8XVV - chains H and L; structure by electron microscopy, 3.20 A resolution.

== Chain H ==
Name: Isoform 2 of E1A-binding protein p400
Organism: Homo sapiens
Notes: EC 3.6.4.-
Reference sequence: Q96L91 (EP400_HUMAN), isoform Q96L91-2; residue numbers follow UniProt; this construct covers 1-3123
Chain sequence (3123 residues; row label = number of the first residue in the row):
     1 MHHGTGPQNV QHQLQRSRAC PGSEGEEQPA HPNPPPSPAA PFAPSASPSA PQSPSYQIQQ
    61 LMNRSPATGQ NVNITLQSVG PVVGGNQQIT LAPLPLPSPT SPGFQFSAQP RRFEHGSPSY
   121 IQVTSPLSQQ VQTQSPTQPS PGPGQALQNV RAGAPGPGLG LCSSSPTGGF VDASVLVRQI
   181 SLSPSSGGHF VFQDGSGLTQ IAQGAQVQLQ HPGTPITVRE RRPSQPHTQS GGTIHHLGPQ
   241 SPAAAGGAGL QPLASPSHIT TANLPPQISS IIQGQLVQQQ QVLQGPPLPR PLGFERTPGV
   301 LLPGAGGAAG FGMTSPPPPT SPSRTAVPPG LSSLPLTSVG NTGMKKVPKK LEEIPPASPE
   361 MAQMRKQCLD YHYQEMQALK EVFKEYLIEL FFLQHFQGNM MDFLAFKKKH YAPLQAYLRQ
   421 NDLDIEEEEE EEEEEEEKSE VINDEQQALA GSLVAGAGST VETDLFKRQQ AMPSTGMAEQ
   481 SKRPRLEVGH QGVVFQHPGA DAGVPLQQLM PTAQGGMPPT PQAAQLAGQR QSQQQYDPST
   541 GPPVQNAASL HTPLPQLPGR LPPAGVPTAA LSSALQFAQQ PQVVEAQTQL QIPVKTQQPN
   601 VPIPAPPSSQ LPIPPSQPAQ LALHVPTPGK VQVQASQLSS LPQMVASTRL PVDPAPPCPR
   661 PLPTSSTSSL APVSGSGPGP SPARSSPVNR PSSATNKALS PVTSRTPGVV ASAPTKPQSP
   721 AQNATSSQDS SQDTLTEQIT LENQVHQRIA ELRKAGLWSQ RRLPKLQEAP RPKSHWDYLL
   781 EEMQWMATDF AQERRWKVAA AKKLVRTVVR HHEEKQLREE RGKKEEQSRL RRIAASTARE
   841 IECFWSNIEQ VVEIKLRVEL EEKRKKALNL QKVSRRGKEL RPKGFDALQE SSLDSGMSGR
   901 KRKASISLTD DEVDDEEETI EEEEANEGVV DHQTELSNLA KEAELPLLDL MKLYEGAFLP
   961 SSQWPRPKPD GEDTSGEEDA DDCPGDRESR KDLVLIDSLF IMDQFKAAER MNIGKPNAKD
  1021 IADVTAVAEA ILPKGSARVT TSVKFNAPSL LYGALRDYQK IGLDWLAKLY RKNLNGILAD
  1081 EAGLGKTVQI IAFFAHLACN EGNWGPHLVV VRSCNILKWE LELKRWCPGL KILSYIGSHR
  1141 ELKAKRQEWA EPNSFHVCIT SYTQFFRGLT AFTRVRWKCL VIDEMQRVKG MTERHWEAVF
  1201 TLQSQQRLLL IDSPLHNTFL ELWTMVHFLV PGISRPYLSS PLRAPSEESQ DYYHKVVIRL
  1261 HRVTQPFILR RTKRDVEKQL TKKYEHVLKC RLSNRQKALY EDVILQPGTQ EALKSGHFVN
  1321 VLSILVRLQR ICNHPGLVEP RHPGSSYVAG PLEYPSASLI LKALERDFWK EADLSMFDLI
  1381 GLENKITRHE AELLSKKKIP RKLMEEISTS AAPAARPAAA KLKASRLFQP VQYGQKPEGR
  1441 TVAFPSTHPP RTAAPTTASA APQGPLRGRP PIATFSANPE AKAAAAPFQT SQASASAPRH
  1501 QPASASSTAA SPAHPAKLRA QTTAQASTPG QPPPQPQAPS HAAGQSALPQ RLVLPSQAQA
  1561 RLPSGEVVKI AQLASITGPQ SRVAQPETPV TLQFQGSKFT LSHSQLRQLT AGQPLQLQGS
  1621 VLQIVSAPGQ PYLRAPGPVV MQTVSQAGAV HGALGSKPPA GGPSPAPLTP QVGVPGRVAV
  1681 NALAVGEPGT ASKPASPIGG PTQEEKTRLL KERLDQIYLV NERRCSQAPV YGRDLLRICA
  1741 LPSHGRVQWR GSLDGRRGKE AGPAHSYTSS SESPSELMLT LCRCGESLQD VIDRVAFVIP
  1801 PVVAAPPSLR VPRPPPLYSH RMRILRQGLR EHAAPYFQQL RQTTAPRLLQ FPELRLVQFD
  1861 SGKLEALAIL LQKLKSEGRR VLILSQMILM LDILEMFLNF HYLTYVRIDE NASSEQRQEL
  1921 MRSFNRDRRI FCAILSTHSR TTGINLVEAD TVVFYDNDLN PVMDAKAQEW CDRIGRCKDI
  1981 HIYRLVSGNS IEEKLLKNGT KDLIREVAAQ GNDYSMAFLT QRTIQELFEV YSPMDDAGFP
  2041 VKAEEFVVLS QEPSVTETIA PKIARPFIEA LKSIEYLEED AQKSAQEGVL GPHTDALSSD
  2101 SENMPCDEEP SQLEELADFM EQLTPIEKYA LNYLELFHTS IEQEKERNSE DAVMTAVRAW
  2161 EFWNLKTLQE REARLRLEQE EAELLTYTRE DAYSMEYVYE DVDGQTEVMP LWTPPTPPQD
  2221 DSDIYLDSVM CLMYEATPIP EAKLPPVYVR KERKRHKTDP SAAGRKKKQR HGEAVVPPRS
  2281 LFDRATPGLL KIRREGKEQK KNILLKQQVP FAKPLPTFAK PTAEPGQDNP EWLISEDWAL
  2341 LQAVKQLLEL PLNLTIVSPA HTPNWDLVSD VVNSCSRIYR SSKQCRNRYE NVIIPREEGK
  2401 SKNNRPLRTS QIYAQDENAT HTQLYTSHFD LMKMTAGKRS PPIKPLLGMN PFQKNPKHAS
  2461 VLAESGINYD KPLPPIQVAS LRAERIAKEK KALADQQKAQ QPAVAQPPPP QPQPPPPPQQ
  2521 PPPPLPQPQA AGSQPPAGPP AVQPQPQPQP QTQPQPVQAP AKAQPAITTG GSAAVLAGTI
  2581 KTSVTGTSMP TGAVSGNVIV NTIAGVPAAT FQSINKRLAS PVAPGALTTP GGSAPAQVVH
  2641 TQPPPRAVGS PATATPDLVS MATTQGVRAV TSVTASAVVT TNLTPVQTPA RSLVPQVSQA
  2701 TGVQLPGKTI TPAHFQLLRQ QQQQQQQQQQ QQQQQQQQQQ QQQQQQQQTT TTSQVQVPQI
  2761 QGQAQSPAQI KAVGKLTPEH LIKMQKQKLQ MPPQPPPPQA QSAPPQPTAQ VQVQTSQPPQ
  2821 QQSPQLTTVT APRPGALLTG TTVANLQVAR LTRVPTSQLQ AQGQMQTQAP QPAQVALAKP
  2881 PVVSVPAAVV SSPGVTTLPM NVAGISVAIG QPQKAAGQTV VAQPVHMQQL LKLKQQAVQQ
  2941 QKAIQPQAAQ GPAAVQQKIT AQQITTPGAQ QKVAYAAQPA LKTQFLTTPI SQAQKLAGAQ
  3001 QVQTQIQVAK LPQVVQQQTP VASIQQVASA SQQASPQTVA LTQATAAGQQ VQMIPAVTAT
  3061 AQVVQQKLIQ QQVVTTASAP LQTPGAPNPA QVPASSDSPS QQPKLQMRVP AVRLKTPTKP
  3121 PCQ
Disordered / not traced: 1-2275, 2292-2328, 2399-2405, 2444-2449, 2492-3123
Swiss-Prot annotation at these positions:
  - modified residue (Phosphoserine): Ser53, Ser135, Ser315, Ser321

== Chain L ==
Name: Isoform 2 of Transformation/transcription domain-associated protein
Organism: Homo sapiens
Reference sequence: Q9Y4A5 (TRRAP_HUMAN), isoform Q9Y4A5-2; residues 1-3830 here = UniProt positions 1-3830
Chain sequence (3830 residues; row label = number of the first residue in the row):
     1 MAFVATQGAT VVDQTTLMKK YLQFVAALTD VNTPDETKLK MMQEVSENFE NVTSSPQYST
    61 FLEHIIPRFL TFLQDGEVQF LQEKPAQQLR KLVLEIIHRI PTNEHLRPHT KNVLSVMFRF
   121 LETENEENVL ICLRIIIELH KQFRPPITQE IHHFLDFVKQ IYKELPKVVN RYFENPQVIP
   181 ENTVPPPEMV GMITTIAVKV NPEREDSETR THSIIPRGSL SLKVLAELPI IVVLMYQLYK
   241 LNIHNVVAEF VPLIMNTIAI QVSAQARQHK LYNKELYADF IAAQIKTLSF LAYIIRIYQE
   301 LVTKYSQQMV KGMLQLLSNC PAETAHLRKE LLIAAKHILT TELRNQFIPC MDKLFDESIL
   361 IGSGYTARET LRPLAYSTLA DLVHHVRQHL PLSDLSLAVQ LFAKNIDDES LPSSIQTMSC
   421 KLLLNLVDCI RSKSEQESGN GRDVLMRMLE VFVLKFHTIA RYQLSAIFKK CKPQSELGAV
   481 EAALPGVPTA PAAPGPAPSP APVPAPPPPP PPPPPATPVT PAPVPPFEKQ GEKDKEDKQT
   541 FQVTDCRSLV KTLVCGVKTI TWGITSCKAP GEAQFIPNKQ LQPKETQIYI KLVKYAMQAL
   601 DIYQVQIAGN GQTYIRVANC QTVRMKEEKE VLEHFAGVFT MMNPLTFKEI FQTTVPYMVE
   661 RISKNYALQI VANSFLANPT TSALFATILV EYLLDRLPEM GSNVELSNLY LKLFKLVFGS
   721 VSLFAAENEQ MLKPHLHKIV NSSMELAQTA KEPYNYFLLL RALFRSIGGG SHDLLYQEFL
   781 PLLPNLLQGL NMLQSGLHKQ HMKDLFVELC LTVPVRLSSL LPYLPMLMDP LVSALNGSQT
   841 LVSQGLRTLE LCVDNLQPDF LYDHIQPVRA ELMQALWRTL RNPADSISHV AYRVLGKFGG
   901 SNRKMLKESQ KLHYVVTEVQ GPSITVEFSD CKASLQLPME KAIETALDCL KSANTEPYYR
   961 RQAWEVIKCF LVAMMSLEDN KHALYQLLAH PNFTEKTIPN VIISHRYKAQ DTPARKTFEQ
  1021 ALTGAFMSAV IKDLRPSALP FVASLIRHYT MVAVAQQCGP FLLPCYQVGS QPSTAMFHSE
  1081 ENGSKGMDPL VLIDAIAICM AYEEKELCKI GEVALAVIFD VASIILGSKE RACQLPLFSY
  1141 IVERLCACCY EQAWYAKLGG VVSIKFLMER LPLTWVLQNQ QTFLKALLFV MMDLTGEVSN
  1201 GAVAMAKTTL EQLLMRCATP LKDEERAEEI VAAQEKSFHH VTHDLVREVT SPNSTVRKQA
  1261 MHSLQVLAQV TGKSVTVIME PHKEVLQDMV PPKKHLLRHQ PANAQIGLME GNTFCTTLQP
  1321 RLFTMDLNVV EHKVFYTELL NLCEAEDSAL TKLPCYKSLP SLVPLRIAAL NALAACNYLP
  1381 QSREKIIAAL FKALNSTNSE LQEAGEACMR KFLEGATIEV DQIHTHMRPL LMMLGDYRSL
  1441 TLNVVNRLTS VTRLFPNSFN DKFCDQMMQH LRKWMEVVVI THKGGQRSDG NEMKICSAII
  1501 NLFHLIPAAP QTLVKPLLEV VMKTERAMLI EAGSPFREPL IKFLTRHPSQ TVELFMMEAT
  1561 LNDPQWSRMF MSFLKHKDAR PLRDVLAANP NRFITLLLPG GAQTAVRPGS PSTSTMRLDL
  1621 QFQAIKIISI IVKNDDSWLA SQHSLVSQLR RVWVSENFQE RHRKENMAAT NWKEPKLLAY
  1681 CLLNYCKRNY GDIELLFQLL RAFTGRFLCN MTFLKEYMEE EIPKNYSIAQ KRALFFRFVD
  1741 FNDPNFGDEL KAKVLQHILN PAFLYSFEKG EGEQLLGPPN PEGDNPESIT SVFITKVLDP
  1801 EKQADMLDSL RIYLLQYATL LVEHAPHHIH DNNKNRNSKL RRLMTFAWPC LLSKACVDPA
  1861 CKYSGHLLLA HIIAKFAIHK KIVLQVFHSL LKAHAMEARA IVRQAMAILT PAVPARMEDG
  1921 HQMLTHWTRK IIVEEGHTVP QLVHILHLIV QHFKVYYPVR HHLVQHMVSA MQRLGFTPSV
  1981 TIEQRRLAVD LSEVVIKWEL QRIKDQQPDS DMDPNSSGEG VNSVSSSIKR GLSVDSAQEV
  2041 KRFRTATGAI SAVFGRSQSL PGADSLLAKP IDKQHTDTVV NFLIRVACQV NDNTNTAGSP
  2101 GEVLSRRCVN LLKTALRPDM WPKSELKLQW FDKLLMTVEQ PNQVNYGNIC TGLEVLSFLL
  2161 TVLQSPAILS SFKPLQRGIA ACMTCGNTKV LRAVHSLLSR LMSIFPTEPS TSSVASKYEE
  2221 LECLYAAVGK VIYEGLTNYE KATNANPSQL FGTLMILKSA CSNNPSYIDR LISVFMRSLQ
  2281 KMVREHLNPQ AASGSTEATS GTSELVMLSL ELVKTRLAVM SMEMRKNFIQ AILTSLIEKS
  2341 PDAKILRAVV KIVEEWVKNN SPMAANQTPT LREKSILLVK MMTYIEKRFP EDLELNAQFL
  2401 DLVNYVYRDE TLSGSELTAK LEPAFLSGLR CAQPLIRAKF FEVFDNSMKR RVYERLLYVT
  2461 CSQNWEAMGN HFWIKQCIEL LLAVCEKSTP IGTSCQGAML PSITNVINLA DSHDRAAFAM
  2521 VTHVKQEPRE RENSESKEED VEIDIELAPG DQTSTPKTKE LSEKDIGNQL HMLTNRHDKF
  2581 LDTLREVKTG ALLSAFVQLC HISTTLAEKT WVQLFPRLWK ILSDRQQHAL AGEISPFLCS
  2641 GSHQVQRDCQ PSALNCFVEA MSQCVPPIPI RPCVLKYLGK THNLWFRSTL MLEHQAFEKG
  2701 LSLQIKPKQT TEFYEQESIT PPQQEILDSL AELYSLLQEE DMWAGLWQKR CKYSETATAI
  2761 AYEQHGFFEQ AQESYEKAMD KAKKEHERSN ASPAIFPEYQ LWEDHWIRCS KELNQWEALT
  2821 EYGQSKGHIN PYLVLECAWR VSNWTAMKEA LVQVEVSCPK EMAWKVNMYR GYLAICHPEE
  2881 QQLSFIERLV EMASSLAIRE WRRLPHVVSH VHTPLLQAAQ QIIELQEAAQ INAGLQPTNL
  2941 GRNNSLHDMK TVVKTWRNRL PIVSDDLSHW SSIFMWRQHH YQAIVTAYEN SSQHDPSSNN
  3001 AMLGVHASAS AIIQYGKIAR KQGLVNVALD ILSRIHTIPT VPIVDCFQKI RQQVKCYLQL
  3061 AGVMGKNECM QGLEVIESTN LKYFTKEMTA EFYALKGMFL AQINKSEEAN KAFSAAVQMH
  3121 DVLVKAWAMW GDYLENIFVK ERQLHLGVSA ITCYLHACRH QNESKSRKYL AKVLWLLSFD
  3181 DDKNTLADAV DKYCIGVPPI QWLAWIPQLL TCLVGSEGKL LLNLISQVGR VYPQAVYFPI
  3241 RTLYLTLKIE QRERYKSDPG PIRATAPMWR CSRIMHMQRE LHPTLLSSLE GIVDQMVWFR
  3301 ENWHEEVLRQ LQQGLAKCYS VAFEKSGAVS DAKITPHTLN FVKKLVSTFG VGLENVSNVS
  3361 TMFSSAASES LARRAQATAQ DPVFQKLKGQ FTTDFDFSVP GSMKLHNLIS KLKKWIKILE
  3421 AKTKQLPKFF LIEEKCRFLS NFSAQTAEVE IPGEFLMPKP THYYIKIARF MPRVEIVQKH
  3481 NTAARRLYIR GHNGKIYPYL VMNDACLTES RREERVLQLL RLLNPCLEKR KETTKRHLFF
  3541 TVPRVVAVSP QMRLVEDNPS SLSLVEIYKQ RCAKKGIEHD NPISRYYDRL ATVQARGTQA
  3601 SHQVLRDILK EVQSNMVPRS MLKEWALHTF PNATDYWTFR KMFTIQLALI GFAEFVLHLN
  3661 RLNPEMLQIA QDTGKLNVAY FRFDINDATG DLDANRPVPF RLTPNISEFL TTIGVSGPLT
  3721 ASMIAVARCF AQPNFKVDGI LKTVLRDEII AWHKKTQEDT SSPLSAAGQP ENMDSQQLVS
  3781 LVQKAVTAIM TRLHNLAQFE GGESKVNTLV AAANSLDNLC RMDPAWHPWL
Disordered / not traced: 1-18, 78-80, 176-210, 250-274, 476-533, 569-573, 1599-1615, 1772-1783, 2006-2070, 2221, 2240-2245, 2288-2300, 2362-2365, 2522-2566, 2700-2721, 3353-3362, 3762-3767
Swiss-Prot annotation at these positions:
  - modified residue: Ala2 (N-acetylalanine), Ser2051 (Phosphoserine)
  - natural variant: Arg171 (R171C: In DFNA75; uncertain significance), Asp394 (D394N: In DFNA75; uncertain significance), Ser722 (S722F: Found in a cutaneous malignant melanoma sample), Leu805 (L805F: In DEDDFA; uncertain significance), Phe860 (F860L: In DEDDFA; uncertain significance), Arg893 (R893C: In an ovarian serous carcinoma sample; R893L: In DEDDFA; uncertain significance), Ile1031 (I1031M: In DEDDFA), Arg1035 (R1035Q: In DEDDFA; uncertain significance), Ser1037 (S1037R: In DEDDFA; uncertain significance), Ala1043 (A1043T: In DEDDFA), Glu1104 (E1104G: In DEDDFA), Glu1106 (E1106K: In DEDDFA), 4 further natural variant entries in UniProt
Residues lining bound ligands: inositol hexakisphosphate (IHP): Lys3017, Arg3020, Lys3021, Arg3051, Gln3052, Lys3055, Lys3125, Lys3165, Lys3168, Lys3529, Asn3734, Phe3735

== How chain H and chain L interact ==
Residue-residue contacts (127; chain H residue first):
  Arg2279(H) with Glu2416(L), salt bridge; Ala2419(L)
  Ser2280(H) with Ser2415(L), hydrogen bond (side chain-backbone); Thr2418(L)
  Leu2281(H) with Glu2422(L)
  Phe2282(H) with Tyr2407(L), hydrophobic; Glu2422(L), hydrogen bond (backbone-side chain); Phe2425(L), hydrophobic; Val2443(L)
  Asp2283(H) with Tyr2458(L)
  Arg2284(H) with Ser2447(L), hydrogen bond (side chain-backbone); Met2448(L)
  Ala2285(H) with Ser2462(L)
  Thr2286(H) with Leu2457(L)
  Gly2288(H) with Glu2633(L)
  Leu2289(H) with Tyr2453(L); Leu2457(L), hydrophobic; Ala2629(L)
  Gln2346(H) with Arg2671(L)
  Leu2348(H) with Pro2636(L), hydrophobic
  Ser2358(H) with Cys2461(L)
  Pro2359(H) with Cys2461(L)
  Ala2360(H) with Cys2461(L), hydrogen bond (backbone-backbone); Gln2463(L); Ser2640(L), hydrogen bond (backbone-side chain); His2643(L)
  His2361(H) with Thr2460(L); Cys2461(L); Glu2633(L); Pro2636(L); Phe2637(L)
  Thr2362(H) with Asn2464(L); Ser2640(L), hydrogen bond (side chain-backbone); Gly2641(L), hydrogen bond (backbone-backbone); Ser2642(L), hydrogen bond (side chain-backbone); His2643(L)
  Pro2363(H) with Gly2641(L)
  Asn2364(H) with Cys2639(L), hydrogen bond (side chain-backbone); Gly2641(L); Tyr2677(L), hydrogen bond
  Asp2366(H) with Gln2644(L), hydrogen bond; Lys2860(L), salt bridge
  Leu2367(H) with Cys2639(L), hydrophobic; Tyr2677(L), hydrophobic
  Asp2370(H) with Lys2676(L), salt bridge; Lys2680(L), salt bridge
  Cys2375(H) with Gln2800(L)
  Ser2376(H) with Gln2800(L)
  Ile2378(H) with Pro2831(L)
  Tyr2379(H) with Tyr2832(L); Ser2857(L)
  Arg2380(H) with Tyr2832(L); Ser2857(L)
  Ser2382(H) with Val2856(L), hydrogen bond (side chain-backbone); Ser2857(L)
  Ala2419(H) with Asn2790(L)
  Thr2420(H) with Asn2790(L), hydrogen bond
  Thr2422(H) with Phe2796(L)
  Gln2423(H) with His2786(L); Asn2790(L), hydrogen bond; Ala2791(L), hydrogen bond (side chain-backbone); Phe2796(L)
  Leu2424(H) with His2786(L)
  Thr2426(H) with Tyr2799(L)
  Ser2427(H) with His2786(L), hydrogen bond
  His2428(H) with His2828(L)
  Phe2429(H) with Glu2803(L); Tyr2822(L); His2828(L)
  Asp2430(H) with Met2779(L)
  Leu2431(H) with Lys2783(L)
  Met2432(H) with Glu2821(L); Tyr2822(L), hydrophobic; His2828(L)
  Lys2433(H) with Met2779(L); Glu2803(L); Trp2806(L); Tyr2822(L), hydrogen bond
  Met2434(H) with Glu2776(L); Asp2780(L)
  Arg2439(H) with Glu2821(L)
  Ile2443(H) with Asn3026(L); Asp3030(L)
  Asn2450(H) with Met3070(L)
  Pro2451(H) with Gln3071(L); Glu3074(L)
  Phe2452(H) with Met3070(L), hydrophobic
  Gln2453(H) with Glu3074(L); Glu3077(L)
  Asn2455(H) with Glu3077(L)
  His2458(H) with Glu3077(L), salt bridge; Thr3079(L), hydrogen bond (side chain-backbone); Leu3081(L); Tyr3093(L), hydrogen bond (backbone-side chain)
  Ala2459(H) with Tyr3093(L)
  Leu2462(H) with Tyr3093(L), hydrophobic; Ala3115(L), hydrophobic; Met3119(L), hydrophobic
  Ser2465(H) with Met3119(L)
  Ile2467(H) with Ala3115(L); Met3119(L), hydrophobic
  Tyr2469(H) with Tyr3093(L), hydrophobic; Glu3108(L), hydrogen bond; Lys3111(L); Ala3112(L); Ala3115(L), hydrophobic
  Asp2470(H) with Lys3111(L)
  Leu2473(H) with Ser3114(L), hydrogen bond (backbone-side chain); Gln3118(L); Trp3130(L)
  Pro2474(H) with Trp3130(L)
  Pro2475(H) with Trp3130(L), hydrophobic; Ser3149(L); Cys3153(L), hydrophobic
  Ile2476(H) with Val3148(L), hydrophobic; Ser3149(L); Tyr3193(L)
  Val2478(H) with Val3117(L), hydrophobic; Gln3118(L); Trp3127(L), hydrophobic; Trp3130(L), hydrophobic
  Ala2479(H) with His3156(L); Tyr3193(L), hydrophobic
  Arg2482(H) with Asp3121(L); Trp3127(L); His3156(L), hydrogen bond
  Arg2485(H) with Asp3121(L), salt bridge
Also at the interface, not in a pair above, chain H (75 interface residues in all): Val2276, Pro2287, Asn2329, Leu2347, Val2371, Ser2381, Tyr2425, Ala2436, Gly2437, Asn2468, Pro2472
Also at the interface, not in a pair above, chain L (98 interface residues in all): Phe2444, Lys2449, Glu2454, Cys2673, Val2674, Ser2792, Ile2807, Ser2825, Ile2829, Asn2830, Gln2853, Pro2859, Lys3066, Asn3067, Ile3076, Phe3092, Asn3110, Val3122, Leu3134, His3145, Thr3152

== Summary ==
75 residues of chain H and 98 residues of chain L are in contact, with 22 hydrogen bonds and 6 salt bridges.
Polar contacts include Arg2279(H)-Glu2416(L), Asp2366(H)-Lys2860(L) and Asp2370(H)-Lys2676(L). Ligands of
chain L: inositol hexakisphosphate.
Chain H is Isoform 2 of E1A-binding protein p400 and chain L is Isoform 2 of Transformation/transcription
domain-associated protein, both from Homo sapiens; the structure, The TRRAP module of human NuA4/TIP60
complex, was determined by electron microscopy.
